3H33 - chain A; structure by X-ray diffraction, 2.25 A resolution.

Chain A:
Molecule: Cytochrome c7
From: Geobacter sulfurreducens
Reference sequence: Q74G82 (Q74G82_GEOSL); the construct lacks a stretch of the UniProt sequence, so the offset changes along the chain: 1-71 = UniProt 21-91; 72-74 = UniProt 93-95
Sequence (75 residues; numbered 1 to 74 plus 1 insertion-coded residue; the number before each row is that of its first residue):
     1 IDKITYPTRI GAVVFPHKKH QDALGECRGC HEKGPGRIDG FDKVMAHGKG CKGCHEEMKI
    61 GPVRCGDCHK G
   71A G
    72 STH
Not modelled in the structure: 72-74
Bound ions: heme Fe site 1: His17, His31; heme Fe site 2: His20, His55; heme Fe site 3: His47, His69
Residues lining bound ligands:
  - heme (HEM), molecule 1: Ile4, Tyr6, Phe15, His17, His20, Gln21, Leu24, Glu26, Cys27, Cys30, His31, Pro35, Gly36, Arg37, Ile38, Phe41
  - heme (HEM), molecule 2: Tyr6, Val13, Val14, Phe15, Pro16, Lys19, His20, Ala23, Leu24, Cys30, Phe41, Lys49, Gly50, Cys51, Cys54, His55, Met58, Ile60, Gly61, Pro62
  - heme (HEM), molecule 3: Tyr6, Thr8, Arg9, Ile10, Val13, Phe41, Asp42, Lys43, Ala46, His47, Cys51, Lys52, His55, Pro62, Val63, Arg64, Cys65, Cys68, His69

Summary:
Chain A binds 3 copies of heme. The heme Fe site 1 is built by His17 and His31. The heme Fe site 2 is built by
His20 and His55.
Chain A is Cytochrome c7 (Geobacter sulfurreducens); the structure, PpcC, A cytochrome c7 from Geobacter
sulfurreducens, was determined by X-ray diffraction (same publication as 3H34 and 3H4N).
